6RDQ - chains U and Z of the 31 polymer chains in the assembly; structure by electron microscopy, 4.00 A resolution.

== Chain U ==
Protein: ATP synthase subunit alpha
Source organism: Polytomella sp. Pringsheim 198.80
Reference sequence: A0ZW40 (A0ZW40_9CHLO); residues 1-562 here = UniProt positions 1-562
Sequence (562 residues; numbered 1 to 562; the number before each row is that of its first residue):
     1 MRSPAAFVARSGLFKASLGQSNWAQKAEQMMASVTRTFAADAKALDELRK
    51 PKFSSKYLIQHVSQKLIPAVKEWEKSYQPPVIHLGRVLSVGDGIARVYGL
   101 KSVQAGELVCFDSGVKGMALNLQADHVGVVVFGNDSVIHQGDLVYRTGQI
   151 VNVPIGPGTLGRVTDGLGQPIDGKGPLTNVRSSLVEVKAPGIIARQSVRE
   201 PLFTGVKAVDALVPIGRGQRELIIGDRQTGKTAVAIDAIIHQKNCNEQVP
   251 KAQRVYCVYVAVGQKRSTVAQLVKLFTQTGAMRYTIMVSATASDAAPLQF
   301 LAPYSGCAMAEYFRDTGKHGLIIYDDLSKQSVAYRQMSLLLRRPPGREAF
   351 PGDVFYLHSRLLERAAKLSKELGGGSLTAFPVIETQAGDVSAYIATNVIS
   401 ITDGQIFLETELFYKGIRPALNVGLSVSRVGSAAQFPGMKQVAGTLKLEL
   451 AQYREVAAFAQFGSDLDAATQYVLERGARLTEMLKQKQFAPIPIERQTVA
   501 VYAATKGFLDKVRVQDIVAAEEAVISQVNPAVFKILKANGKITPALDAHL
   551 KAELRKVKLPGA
Not modelled in the structure: 1-39
Construct notes: conflict Arg-266 (Lys in A0ZW40)
Bound ions: Mg2+: Thr-232 (together with ATP)
Ligand contacts: ATP (adenosine-5'-triphosphate): Arg-227, Gln-228, Thr-229, Gly-230, Lys-231, Thr-232, Ala-233, Glu-384, Phe-413, Arg-418, Pro-419, Gln-486, Lys-487, Gln-488

== Chain Z ==
Protein: ATP synthase subunit beta
Source organism: Polytomella sp. Pringsheim 198.80
Notes: EC 7.1.2.2
Reference sequence: A0ZW41 (A0ZW41_9CHLO); numbering as in UniProt (aligned over 1-574)
Sequence (574 residues; each row starts with the number of its first residue):
     1 MALRYAAGLAKNVVQRQGASLNIARAFAAEPAPAIDAGYVSQVIGPVVDV
    51 RFDGELPSILSSLEVEGHSVRLVLEVAQHMGDNTVRCIAMDSTDGLVRGQ
   101 KVVDTGSPIKVPVGRGTLGRIMNVIGEPVDEQGPIDAADIWSIHREAPEF
   151 TEQSTEQEILVTGIKVVDLLAPYQRGGKIGLFGGAGVGKTVLIMELINNV
   201 AKAHGGFSVFAGVGERTREGNDLYREMIESGVIKLGAERGNSKCTLVYGQ
   251 MNEPPGARARVALTGLTVAEYFRDIEGQDVLLFVDNIFRFTQANSEVSAL
   301 LGRIPSAVGYQPTLATDLGGLQERITTTTKGSITSVQAVYVPADDLTDPA
   351 PATTFAHLDATTVLSRSIAELGIYPAVDPLDSTSRMLNPNVIGAEHYNVA
   401 RGVQKVLQDYKNLQDIIAILGMDELSEEDKLTVARARKIQRFLSQPFQVA
   451 EVFTGTPGKYVDLADTISGFQGVLTGKYDDLPEMAFYMVGDIKEVKEKAD
   501 KMAKDIASRKEADNKKVSEELKDIPSLDKLVSEIKEVVIEEDDGLEEDFK
   551 AEALSSETVVLNEEGKSVPLPKKN
Not modelled in the structure: 1-36
Construct notes: conflict Ala-350 (Gly in A0ZW41), Leu-387 (Arg in A0ZW41)

== Chain U / chain Z interface ==
Contacting residue pairs - 71 pairs, chain U then chain Z:
  Leu-88(U) with Gly-81(Z)
  Ser-89(U) with His-79(Z), hydrogen bond (side chain-backbone); Met-80(Z); Gly-81(Z)
  Val-90(U) with Ile-59(Z), hydrophobic; Gln-78(Z); His-79(Z), hydrogen bond (backbone-backbone)
  Gly-91(U) with Gln-78(Z)
  Asp-92(U) with Gln-78(Z); Arg-303(Z), salt bridge
  Asn-134(U) with Glu-146(Z)
  Asp-135(U) with Ile-59(Z)
  Ser-136(U) with Ile-59(Z)
  Ile-138(U) with Ile-59(Z)
  His-139(U) with Ser-58(Z), hydrogen bond; His-79(Z)
  Gln-140(U) with Leu-56(Z); His-79(Z), hydrogen bond (backbone-side chain); Gly-81(Z); Asp-82(Z); Asn-83(Z)
  Val-163(U) with Phe-150(Z), hydrophobic
  Ile-171(U) with Phe-150(Z); Thr-151(Z)
  Asp-172(U) with Thr-151(Z)
  Gly-173(U) with Thr-151(Z)
  Arg-227(U) with Phe-355(Z)
  Gln-228(U) with Arg-385(Z), hydrogen bond
  Lys-265(U) with Lys-178(Z); Glu-323(Z); His-357(Z), hydrogen bond (side chain-backbone); Asp-359(Z), salt bridge
  Arg-266(U) with Pro-148(Z); Glu-149(Z); Glu-323(Z), hydrogen bond (backbone-side chain)
  Val-269(U) with Phe-150(Z), hydrophobic
  Ala-270(U) with Phe-150(Z), hydrophobic; Thr-155(Z)
  Gln-271(U) with Gln-157(Z), hydrogen bond; Gln-174(Z)
  Val-273(U) with Phe-150(Z), hydrophobic
  Lys-274(U) with Thr-155(Z)
  Ala-292(U) with Gly-319(Z); His-357(Z)
  Ser-293(U) with Glu-146(Z), hydrogen bond; Ala-147(Z); Gly-319(Z); Glu-323(Z)
  Ala-296(U) with Thr-316(Z)
  Lys-329(U) with Ala-356(Z)
  Val-332(U) with Ala-315(Z), hydrophobic
  Arg-335(U) with Ser-306(Z), hydrogen bond
  Gln-336(U) with Pro-312(Z); Thr-313(Z); Thr-316(Z), hydrogen bond
  Leu-339(U) with Ile-304(Z), hydrophobic; Ser-306(Z); Pro-312(Z), hydrophobic
  Leu-340(U) with Arg-303(Z); Pro-312(Z), hydrophobic; Thr-313(Z)
  Arg-342(U) with Gly-302(Z), hydrogen bond (side chain-backbone); Arg-303(Z); Ile-304(Z)
  Glu-348(U) with Ala-307(Z)
  Ala-349(U) with Ser-306(Z); Ala-307(Z)
  Gln-386(U) with Leu-346(Z); Ala-352(Z)
  Ala-387(U) with Thr-347(Z)
  Gln-488(U) with Asn-390(Z)
Also at the interface, not in a pair above, chain U (44 interface residues in all): Ser-267, Gln-299, Arg-343, Glu-384, Phe-489
Also at the interface, not in a pair above, chain Z (49 interface residues in all): Pro-57, Leu-60, Thr-84, Gln-153, Ser-154, Leu-314, Gly-320, Thr-326, Leu-358, Asn-388

== In short ==
Chain U and chain Z form an interface of 44 and 49 residues respectively, with 12 hydrogen bonds and 2 salt
bridges. Among the polar pairs are Asp-92(U)/Arg-303(Z), Lys-265(U)/Asp-359(Z) and Ser-89(U)/His-79(Z). Chain
U binds ATP.
Chain U is ATP synthase subunit alpha and chain Z is ATP synthase subunit beta, both from Polytomella sp.
Pringsheim 198.80; the structure, Cryo-EM structure of Polytomella F-ATP synthase, Rotary substate 1D,
composite map, was determined by electron microscopy (same publication as 6RD4, 6RD5, 6RD6, 6RD7, 6RD8, 6RD9
and 46 further entries).
